Entry 3EIE (X-ray diffraction, 2.70 A resolution); this record covers chain A.

# Chain A
Name: Vacuolar protein sorting-associated protein 4
Organism: Saccharomyces cerevisiae
UniProtKB: P52917 (VPS4_YEAST); numbering as in UniProt (aligned over 122-437)
Chain sequence (322 residues; each row starts with the number of its first residue):
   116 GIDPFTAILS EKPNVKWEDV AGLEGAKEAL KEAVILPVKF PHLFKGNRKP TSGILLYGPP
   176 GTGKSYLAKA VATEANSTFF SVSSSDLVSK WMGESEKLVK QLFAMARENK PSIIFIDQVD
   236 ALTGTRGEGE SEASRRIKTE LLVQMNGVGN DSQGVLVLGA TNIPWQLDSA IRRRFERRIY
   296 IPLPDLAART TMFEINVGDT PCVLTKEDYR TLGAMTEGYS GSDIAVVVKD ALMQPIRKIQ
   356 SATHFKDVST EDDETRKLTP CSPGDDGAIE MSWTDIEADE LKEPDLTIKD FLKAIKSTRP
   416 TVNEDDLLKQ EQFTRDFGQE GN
Not modelled in the structure: 116-120, 241-246, 365-368, 434-437
Sequence notes: expression tag (116-121); engineered mutation Gln233 (Glu in P52917)
UniProt features mapped onto this chain:
  - binding site (ATP): Gly173 to Ser180
  - mutagenesis: Lys179 (K179A: No ATP hydrolysis. Missorting of vacuolar proteins), Gln216 (Q216A: Abolishes oligomerization)
From the paper describing this entry:
  - mutagenesis - I351D: decreased expression
  - mutagenesis - L151D: abolished binding to dodecamerization
  - mutagenesis - Q216A: unchanged binding to dodecamerizes
  - mutagenesis - W388A: unchanged binding to dodecamerization

# In short
From UniProt: 8 ATP-binding residues and 2 mutagenesis sites. The paper reports that I351D reduces expression;
L151D abolishes binding to dodecamerization; 4 substitutions were tested in all.
Chain A is Vacuolar protein sorting-associated protein 4 (Saccharomyces cerevisiae); the structure, Crystal
Structure of S.cerevisiae Vps4 in the SO4-bound state, was determined by X-ray diffraction, deposited together
with 3EIH.
